Entry 7AJL (X-ray diffraction, 2.37 A resolution); this record covers chains AAA and BBB.

Chain AAA (and BBB):
Name: CYFIP-related Rac1 interactor B
From: Mus musculus
Notes: chain BBB of this document is another copy of the same molecule, construct and numbering; everything in this record applies to it too
Reference sequence: Q921M7 (CYRIB_MOUSE); residues 1-299 here correspond to UniProt positions 26-324 (UniProt number = residue number + 25)
Amino-acid sequence (299 residues; row label = number of the first residue in the row):
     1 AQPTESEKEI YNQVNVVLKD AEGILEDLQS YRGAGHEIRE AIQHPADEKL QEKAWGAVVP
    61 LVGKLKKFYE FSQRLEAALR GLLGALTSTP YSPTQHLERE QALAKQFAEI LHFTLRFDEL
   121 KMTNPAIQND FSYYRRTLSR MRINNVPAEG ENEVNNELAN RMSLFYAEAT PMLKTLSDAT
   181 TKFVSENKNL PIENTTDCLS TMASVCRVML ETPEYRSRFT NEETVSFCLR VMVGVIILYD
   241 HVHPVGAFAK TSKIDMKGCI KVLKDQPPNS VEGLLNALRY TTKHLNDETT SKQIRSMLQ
Not modelled in the structure: 1-2, 146-152 (chain BBB: 1-6, 148-155)
Modified positions: Mse-122, Mse-141, Mse-162, Mse-172, Mse-202, Mse-209, Mse-232, Mse-256, Mse-297 (selenomethionine; parent Met)
UniProt features mapped onto this chain:
  - cross-link: Lys-49 (Glycyl lysine isopeptide (Lys-Gly) (interchain with G-Cter in ubiquitin))
From the paper describing this entry:
  - self-association interface (contacts with another copy of this molecule): Arg-136, Arg-140, Mse-141, Ile-143, Asn-144

How chain AAA and chain BBB interact:
Contacting residue pairs (50; chain AAA residue first):
  Arg-39(AAA) / Arg-39(BBB)
  Ile-42(AAA) / Mse-122(BBB)
  Ile-42(AAA) / Thr-123(BBB)
  Gln-43(AAA) / Thr-123(BBB)
  Gln-43(AAA) / Pro-125(BBB)
  Pro-45(AAA) / Glu-272(BBB)
  Ala-46(AAA) / Asn-269(BBB)
  Ala-46(AAA) / Glu-272(BBB)
  Mse-122(AAA) / Ile-42(BBB)
  Thr-123(AAA) / Ile-42(BBB)
  Thr-123(AAA) / Gln-43(BBB)
  Thr-123(AAA) / Pro-45(BBB)
  Pro-125(AAA) / Arg-39(BBB)
  Pro-125(AAA) / Gln-43(BBB)
  Asn-129(AAA) / Asn-129(BBB)
  Arg-136(AAA) / Ala-167(BBB)  hydrogen bond (side chain-backbone)
  Arg-136(AAA) / Glu-168(BBB)
  Arg-136(AAA) / Ala-169(BBB)
  Arg-136(AAA) / Tyr-280(BBB)
  Ser-139(AAA) / Tyr-280(BBB)
  Arg-140(AAA) / Arg-279(BBB)
  Arg-140(AAA) / Tyr-280(BBB)
  Arg-140(AAA) / Gln-299(BBB)  hydrogen bond (backbone-side chain)
  Mse-141(AAA) / Gln-299(BBB)
  Ile-143(AAA) / Arg-279(BBB)
  Ile-143(AAA) / Leu-285(BBB)  hydrophobic
  Ile-143(AAA) / Asn-286(BBB)
  Ile-143(AAA) / Arg-295(BBB)
  Ile-143(AAA) / Leu-298(BBB)
  Ile-143(AAA) / Gln-299(BBB)
  Asn-144(AAA) / Arg-295(BBB)
  Asn-144(AAA) / Ser-296(BBB)  hydrogen bond (side chain-backbone)
  Asn-144(AAA) / Gln-299(BBB)
  Ala-169(AAA) / Arg-136(BBB)
  Asn-269(AAA) / Ala-46(BBB)
  Glu-272(AAA) / Pro-45(BBB)
  Glu-272(AAA) / Ala-46(BBB)
  Arg-279(AAA) / Arg-140(BBB)
  Tyr-280(AAA) / Arg-136(BBB)
  Tyr-280(AAA) / Arg-140(BBB)
  Leu-285(AAA) / Ile-143(BBB)  hydrophobic
  Asn-286(AAA) / Arg-142(BBB)
  Asn-286(AAA) / Ile-143(BBB)
  Arg-295(AAA) / Ile-143(BBB)  hydrogen bond (side chain-backbone)
  Arg-295(AAA) / Asn-144(BBB)
  Ser-296(AAA) / Asn-144(BBB)
  Gln-299(AAA) / Arg-140(BBB)  hydrogen bond (backbone-side chain)
  Gln-299(AAA) / Mse-141(BBB)  hydrogen bond (side chain-backbone)
  Gln-299(AAA) / Ile-143(BBB)
  Gln-299(AAA) / Asn-144(BBB)
Interface residues without a listed pair, chain AAA (33 interface residues in all): Lys-121, Asn-124, Arg-142, Ala-167, Glu-168, Pro-268, Asn-276, Leu-298
Interface residues without a listed pair, chain BBB (34 interface residues in all): Lys-121, Asn-124, Gln-128, Val-146, Pro-268, Asn-276

Overview:
The interface between chain AAA and chain BBB involves 33 residues on one side and 34 on the other; the
contacts include 6 hydrogen bonds. Polar pairs include Arg-136(AAA)/Ala-167(BBB), Arg-140(AAA)/Gln-299(BBB)
and Asn-144(AAA)/Ser-296(BBB). From the paper: a self-association interface involving Arg-136(AAA),
Arg-140(AAA) and Mse-141(AAA) among others.
Chain AAA and chain BBB are both CYFIP-related Rac1 interactor B (Mus musculus); the structure, Cyrstal
structure of CYRI-B/Fam49B, was determined by X-ray diffraction.
